Entry 7SHY (X-ray diffraction, 3.00 A resolution); this record covers chains J and G of the 6 polymer chains in the assembly.

== Chain J ==
Protein: Omalizumab VL
Source organism: Homo sapiens
Chain sequence (134 residues; numbered -1 to 132; the number before each row is that of its first residue; numbers below 1 keep their minus sign (Gly-1 is residue -1)):
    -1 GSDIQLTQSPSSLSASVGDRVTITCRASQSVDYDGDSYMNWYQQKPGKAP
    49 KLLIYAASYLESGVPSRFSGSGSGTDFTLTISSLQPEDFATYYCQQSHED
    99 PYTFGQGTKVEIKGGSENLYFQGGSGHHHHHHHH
Unresolved in the structure: -1, 115-132
Disulfides: Cys23-Cys92

== Chain G ==
Protein: IgE Fc
Source organism: Homo sapiens
Notes: fragment: c3-4
UniProt: P01854 (IGHE_HUMAN); residues 328-545 here correspond to UniProt positions 209-426 (UniProt number = residue number - 119)
Chain sequence (247 residues; each row starts with the number of its first residue):
   299 APMAEGGGQNHHHHHHHHGGENLYFQGGSCADSNPRGVSAYLSRPSPFDL
   349 FIRKSPTITCLVVDLAPSKGTVNLTWSRASGKPVNHSTRKEEKQRNGTLT
   399 VTSTLPVGTRDWIEGETYQCRVTHPHLPRALMRSTTKTSGPRAAPEVYAF
   449 ATPEWPGSRDKRTLACLIQNFMPEDISVQWLHNEVQLPDARHSTTQPRKT
   499 KGSGFFVFSRLEVTRAEWEQKDEFICRAVHEAASPSQTVQRAVSVNP
Unresolved in the structure: 299-335, 545
Disulfides: Cys358-Cys418, Cys464-Cys524
Covalent attachments: glycan linked to Asn394
Construct notes: expression tag (299-327)
Swiss-Prot annotation at these positions:
  - glycosylation (N-linked (GlcNAc...) asparagine): Asn371, Asn383, Asn394

== Interface between chain J and chain G ==
Contacting residue pairs (10):
  Asp32(J) with Arg419(G), salt bridge; Thr421(G)
  Gly33(J) with Arg427(G); Ala428(G), hydrogen bond (backbone-backbone)
  Asp34(J) with Arg419(G), salt bridge
  Tyr36(J) with Arg419(G), hydrogen bond
  Tyr53(J) with Gln417(G), hydrogen bond
  Tyr57(J) with Ala428(G); Met430(G), hydrophobic
  Ser71(J) with Arg427(G)
Interface residues without a listed pair, chain G (7 interface residues in all): Pro426

== In short ==
Chain J and chain G each contribute 7 residues to their interface, with 3 hydrogen bonds and 2 salt bridges.
Polar pairs include Asp32(J)-Arg419(G), Asp34(J)-Arg419(G) and Tyr36(J)-Arg419(G).
Chain J is Omalizumab VL and chain G is IgE Fc, both from Homo sapiens; the structure, IgE-Fc in complex with
omalizumab scFv, was determined by X-ray diffraction (same publication as 7SHZ, 7SHT and 7SHU).
